PDB entry 6P7Q | X-ray diffraction, 1.66 A resolution | chains A and C of the 4 polymer chains in the assembly

== Chain A (and C) ==
Molecule: E. coli MS115-1 NucC
Organism: Escherichia coli MS 115-1
Notes: chain C of this document is another copy of the same molecule, construct and numbering; everything in this record applies to it too
Reference sequence: D7Y2H5 (D7Y2H5_ECOLX); residues 2-241 here = UniProt positions 2-241
Amino-acid sequence (243 residues; each row starts with the number of its first residue; numbers below 1 keep their minus sign (Ser-1 is residue -1)):
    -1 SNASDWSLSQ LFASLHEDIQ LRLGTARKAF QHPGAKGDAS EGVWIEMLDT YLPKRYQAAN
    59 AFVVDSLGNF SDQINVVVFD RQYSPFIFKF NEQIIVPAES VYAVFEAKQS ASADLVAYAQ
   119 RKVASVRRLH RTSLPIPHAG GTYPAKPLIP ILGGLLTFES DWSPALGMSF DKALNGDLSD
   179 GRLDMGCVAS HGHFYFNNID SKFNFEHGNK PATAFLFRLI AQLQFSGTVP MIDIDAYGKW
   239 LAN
Not modelled in the structure: -1 to 0, 241 (chain C: 241)
Construct notes: expression tag (-1 to 1); engineered mutation Asn73 (Asp in D7Y2H5)
UniProt features mapped onto this chain:
  - active site: Glu104, Lys106
  - binding site (Mg(2+)): Glu104
  - site: Arg53 (Binds cAAA), Tyr81 (Binds cAAA), His136 (Gate loop latch), Tyr141 (Gate loop latch), Thr226 (Binds cAAA)
  - mutagenesis: Trp4 (W4A: Decreased hexamer formation, retains endonuclease activity), Leu19 (L19A: Wild-type hexamer and endonuclease activity; L19D: No hexamer formation, no endonuclease activity), Ala27 (A27E/K: No hexamer formation, no endonuclease activity), Phe28 (F28A: No hexamer formation, no endonuclease activity, no phage immunity), Arg53 (R53A: Loss of endonuclease activity), Tyr81 (Y81A: Loss of endonuclease activity), His136 (H136A: Loss of endonuclease activity), Tyr141 (Y141A: Loss of endonuclease activity), Thr226 (T226Y: Loss of endonuclease activity)
What the authors report for this chain:
  - mutagenesis - L19D/D73N: abolished binding to cAAA
  - mutagenesis - L19D, A27E, A27K: decreased catalytic activity
  - mutagenesis - F28A: abolished catalytic activity
  - mutagenesis - W4A/D73N: decreased binding to cAAA
  - mutagenesis - W4A, L19A: unchanged catalytic activity on cAAA
  - mutagenesis - L19A/D73N: unchanged binding to cAAA

== How chain A and chain C interact ==
Contacting residue pairs (31; chain A residue first):
  Arg20(A) - Phe88(C)
  Arg20(A) - Asn89(C)  hydrogen bond
  Thr23(A) - Phe88(C)
  Phe28(A) - Phe86(C)  hydrophobic
  Phe28(A) - Phe88(C)  hydrophobic
  Phe28(A) - Gln91(C)
  His30(A) - Phe60(C)
  His30(A) - Gln71(C)
  Ala33(A) - Phe60(C)  hydrophobic
  Ala33(A) - Gln91(C)  hydrogen bond (backbone-side chain)
  Asp36(A) - Gln91(C)
  Ala37(A) - Phe88(C)
  Ala37(A) - Gln91(C)  hydrogen bond (backbone-side chain)
  Val41(A) - Phe88(C)  hydrophobic
  Glu44(A) - Asn89(C)
  Phe60(A) - His30(C)
  Phe60(A) - Ala33(C)  hydrophobic
  Gln71(A) - His30(C)
  Phe86(A) - Ala27(C)  hydrophobic
  Phe86(A) - Phe28(C)  hydrophobic
  Phe88(A) - Arg20(C)
  Phe88(A) - Thr23(C)
  Phe88(A) - Phe28(C)  hydrophobic
  Phe88(A) - Ala37(C)
  Phe88(A) - Val41(C)  hydrophobic
  Asn89(A) - Arg20(C)  hydrogen bond
  Asn89(A) - Glu44(C)
  Gln91(A) - Phe28(C)
  Gln91(A) - Ala33(C)
  Gln91(A) - Asp36(C)
  Gln91(A) - Ala37(C)  hydrogen bond (side chain-backbone)
Other interface residues (no listed pair), chain A (19 interface residues in all): Ala24, Ala27, Gly40, Ile93
Other interface residues (no listed pair), chain C (21 interface residues in all): Ala24, Gly32, Lys34, Gly40, Ile93

== Overview ==
19 residues of chain A and 21 residues of chain C are in contact; the contacts include 5 hydrogen bonds. Polar
pairs include Arg20(A)-Asn89(C), Ala33(A)-Gln91(C) and Ala37(A)-Gln91(C). The paper reports that L19D, A27E
and A27K of chain A reduce catalytic activity; L19D/D73N of chain A abolish binding to cAAA; 9 substitutions
were tested in all.
Both chains are E. coli MS115-1 NucC (Escherichia coli MS 115-1). Entry 6P7Q (Structure of E. coli MS115-1
NucC, 5'-pApA bound form) was determined by X-ray diffraction together with 6P7O, 6P7P, 6Q1H and 6UXG from the
same study.
